Entry 5VB0 (X-ray diffraction, 2.69 A resolution); this record covers chains A and B.

[Chain A (and B)]
Name: Fosfomycin resistance protein FosA3
Source organism: Escherichia coli
Notes: chain B of this document is another copy of the same molecule, construct and numbering; everything in this record applies to it too
Reference sequence: D7UQM0 (D7UQM0_ECOLX); numbering as in UniProt (aligned over 1-138)
Chain sequence (144 residues; numbered 1 to 144; the number before each row is that of its first residue):
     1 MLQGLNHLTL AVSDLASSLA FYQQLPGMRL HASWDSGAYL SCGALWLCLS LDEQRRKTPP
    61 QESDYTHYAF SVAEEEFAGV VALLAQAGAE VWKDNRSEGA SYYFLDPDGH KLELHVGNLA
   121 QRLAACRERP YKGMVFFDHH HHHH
Not modelled in the structure: 96-99, 144 (chain B: 95-99, 139-144)
Differences from the reference sequence: expression tag (139-144)
Metal / ion sites: Mn2+ site 1: H7 (shared with H67(B), E113(B) of chain B); Mn2+ site 2: H67, E113 (shared with H7(B) of chain B); Ni2+ site 1: E128, H142; Ni2+ site 2: H139, H141 (shared with 2 residues of chain F)

[Chain A / chain B interface]
Residue-residue contacts (141):
  M1(A) with P26(B); G27(B); S71(B); V72(B); E76(B), hydrogen bond (backbone-side chain); V80(B)
  L2(A) with P26(B), hydrogen bond (backbone-backbone); G27(B); C42(B); F70(B), hydrophobic; S71(B); V80(B), hydrophobic
  Q3(A) with C42(B); G43(B); S71(B), hydrogen bond (backbone-backbone); A73(B)
  G4(A) with C42(B); F70(B); S71(B), hydrogen bond (backbone-backbone)
  L5(A) with L5(B), hydrophobic; L45(B), hydrophobic; A69(B); S71(B)
  N6(A) with A69(B), hydrogen bond (backbone-backbone); F70(B); S71(B), hydrogen bond; H115(B); G117(B), hydrogen bond (side chain-backbone)
  H7(A) with H67(B), hydrogen bond; A69(B), hydrogen bond (backbone-backbone); E113(B), salt bridge
  L8(A) with Y68(B), hydrophobic
  T9(A) with T66(B); H67(B), hydrogen bond (backbone-backbone)
  A11(A) with D64(B); Y65(B); T66(B), hydrogen bond (backbone-side chain)
  P26(A) with M1(B); L2(B), hydrogen bond (backbone-backbone)
  G27(A) with M1(B); L2(B)
  L30(A) with F137(B), hydrophobic
  H31(A) with L119(B); L123(B); F136(B); F137(B), hydrogen bond (backbone-backbone)
  A32(A) with L123(B), hydrophobic; V135(B); F137(B)
  S33(A) with G133(B); M134(B); V135(B), hydrogen bond (backbone-backbone); F137(B)
  W34(A) with Y131(B), hydrophobic; K132(B); G133(B); M134(B), hydrophobic
  D35(A) with K132(B), salt bridge; G133(B)
  Y39(A) with L119(B), hydrophobic; R122(B); Y131(B), hydrogen bond
  S41(A) with L119(B)
  C42(A) with L2(B), hydrophobic; Q3(B); G4(B)
  G43(A) with Q3(B)
  L45(A) with L5(B)
  W46(A) with N118(B); L119(B); R122(B)
  S50(A) with Y65(B)
  D52(A) with D64(B); Y65(B), hydrogen bond (side chain-backbone)
  Q54(A) with Q61(B), hydrogen bond (side chain-backbone)
  R55(A) with D64(B), salt bridge
  R56(A) with D64(B), salt bridge
  D64(A) with A11(B); D52(B); Q54(B); R55(B), salt bridge
  Y65(A) with T9(B); A11(B); S50(B); D52(B), hydrogen bond (backbone-side chain)
  T66(A) with T9(B); A11(B), hydrogen bond (side chain-backbone); Y68(B); H110(B)
  H67(A) with H7(B), hydrogen bond; T9(B), hydrogen bond (backbone-backbone)
  Y68(A) with L8(B), hydrophobic; T66(B); Y68(B), hydrogen bond
  A69(A) with L5(B); N6(B), hydrogen bond (backbone-backbone); H7(B), hydrogen bond (backbone-backbone)
  F70(A) with L2(B), hydrophobic; G4(B); N6(B)
  S71(A) with M1(B); L2(B); Q3(B), hydrogen bond (backbone-backbone); G4(B), hydrogen bond (backbone-backbone); L5(B); N6(B), hydrogen bond
  V72(A) with M1(B); Q3(B)
  A73(A) with Q3(B), hydrogen bond (backbone-side chain)
  E76(A) with M1(B)
  V80(A) with M1(B); L2(B), hydrophobic
  H110(A) with T66(B)
  E113(A) with H7(B), salt bridge
  H115(A) with N6(B)
  G117(A) with N6(B), hydrogen bond (backbone-side chain)
  N118(A) with W46(B)
  L119(A) with H31(B); Y39(B), hydrophobic; W46(B)
  R122(A) with Y39(B), hydrogen bond; W46(B)
  L123(A) with A32(B), hydrophobic
  Y131(A) with W34(B); Y39(B), hydrogen bond
  K132(A) with W34(B); D35(B), hydrogen bond (backbone-backbone)
  G133(A) with S33(B); W34(B); D35(B)
  M134(A) with A32(B), hydrophobic; S33(B); W34(B), hydrophobic
  V135(A) with A32(B); S33(B), hydrogen bond (backbone-backbone)
  F136(A) with H31(B)
  F137(A) with L30(B), hydrophobic; H31(B), hydrogen bond (backbone-backbone); A32(B); S33(B)
  D138(A) with H31(B), salt bridge
Interface residues without a listed pair, chain A (66 interface residues in all): L10, L25, M28, R29, L40, A44, Q61, L114, C126
Interface residues without a listed pair, chain B (66 interface residues in all): L10, L25, M28, R29, L40, S41, A44, E62, S63, L114, C126

[In short]
Chain A and chain B each contribute 66 residues to their interface, with 34 hydrogen bonds and 7 salt bridges.
Polar contacts include H7(A)-E113(B), D35(A)-K132(B) and R55(A)-D64(B). The Mn2+ site 2 is built by H67(A) and
E113(A). E128(A) and H142(A) form the Ni2+ site 1.
Chain A and chain B are both Fosfomycin resistance protein FosA3 (Escherichia coli); the structure, Crystal
structure of fosfomycin resistance protein FosA3, was determined by X-ray diffraction (same publication as
5V3D and 5V91).
